5L5B - chains Q and R of the 28 polymer chains in the assembly; structure by X-ray diffraction, 2.80 A resolution.

Chain Q:
Name: Proteasome subunit alpha type-4
Organism: Saccharomyces cerevisiae (strain ATCC 204508 / S288c)
Notes: EC 3.4.25.1
UniProt: P40303 (PSA4_YEAST); residues -1 to 252 here correspond to UniProt positions 1-254 (UniProt number = residue number + 2)
Chain sequence (254 residues; each row starts with the number of its first residue; numbers below 1 keep their minus sign (Met-1 is residue -1)):
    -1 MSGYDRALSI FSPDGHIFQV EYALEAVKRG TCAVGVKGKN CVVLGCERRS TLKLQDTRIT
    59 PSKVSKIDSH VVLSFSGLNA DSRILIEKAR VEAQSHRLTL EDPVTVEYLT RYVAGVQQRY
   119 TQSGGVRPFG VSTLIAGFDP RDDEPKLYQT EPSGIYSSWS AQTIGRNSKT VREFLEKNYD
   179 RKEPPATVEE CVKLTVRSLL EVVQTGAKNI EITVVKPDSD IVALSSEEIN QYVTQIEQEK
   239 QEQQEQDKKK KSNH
Unresolved in the structure: -1 to 0, 241-252
UniProt features mapped onto this chain:
  - modified residue: Thr58 (Phosphothreonine)

Chain R:
Name: Proteasome subunit alpha type-5
Organism: Saccharomyces cerevisiae (strain ATCC 204508 / S288c)
Notes: EC 3.4.25.1
UniProt: P32379 (PSA5_YEAST); residues -7 to 252 here correspond to UniProt positions 1-260 (UniProt number = residue number + 8)
Chain sequence (260 residues; row label = number of the first residue in the row; numbers below 1 keep their minus sign (Met-7 is residue -7)):
    -7 MFLTRSEYDR GVSTFSPEGR LFQVEYSLEA IKLGSTAIGI ATKEGVVLGV EKRATSPLLE
    53 SDSIEKIVEI DRHIGCAMSG LTADARSMIE HARTAAVTHN LYYDEDINVE SLTQSVCDLA
   113 LRFGEGASGE ERLMSRPFGV ALLIAGHDAD DGYQLFHAEP SGTFYRYNAK AIGSGSEGAQ
   173 AELLNEWHSS LTLKEAELLV LKILKQVMEE KLDENNAQLS CITKQDGFKI YDNEKTAELI
   233 KELKEKEAAE SPEEADVEMS
Unresolved in the structure: -7 to 0, 118-124, 243-252

Chain Q / chain R interface:
Contacting residue pairs (62; chain Q residue first):
  Asp3(Q) - Glu117(R)
  Arg4(Q) - Glu117(R)
  Ala5(Q) - Val4(R)  hydrophobic
  Ala5(Q) - Glu117(R)  hydrogen bond (backbone-side chain)
  Ala5(Q) - Ser127(R)
  Ser7(Q) - Ser127(R)
  Ser7(Q) - Arg128(R)
  Ile8(Q) - Gln15(R)
  Phe9(Q) - Gln15(R)
  Phe9(Q) - Tyr18(R)  hydrophobic
  Phe9(Q) - Ser19(R)
  Phe9(Q) - Leu73(R)  hydrophobic
  Phe9(Q) - Arg128(R)
  Phe9(Q) - Pro129(R)
  Phe9(Q) - Gly131(R)
  Ser10(Q) - Tyr18(R)
  Pro11(Q) - Tyr18(R)  hydrophobic
  Pro11(Q) - Glu21(R)
  Asp12(Q) - Glu21(R)
  Gly13(Q) - Tyr18(R)
  Gly13(Q) - Glu21(R)
  Gly13(Q) - Ala22(R)
  His14(Q) - Leu25(R)
  Ile15(Q) - Leu73(R)  hydrophobic
  Ile15(Q) - Arg128(R)
  Lys35(Q) - Glu52(R)  salt bridge
  Gln116(Q) - Ala75(R)
  Gln116(Q) - Asp76(R)
  Gln116(Q) - Arg128(R)
  Thr119(Q) - Arg128(R)  hydrogen bond (backbone-side chain)
  Gln120(Q) - Met126(R)
  Gln120(Q) - Ser127(R)  hydrogen bond (backbone-backbone)
  Gln120(Q) - Arg128(R)
  Gln120(Q) - Pro129(R)
  Gln120(Q) - Phe130(R)
  Ser121(Q) - Ser127(R)
  Gly122(Q) - Ser127(R)
  Ser151(Q) - Ala75(R)
  Gly152(Q) - Ala75(R)
  Ile153(Q) - Thr74(R)
  Ile153(Q) - Ala75(R)  hydrophobic
  Ser155(Q) - Leu51(R)
  Ser155(Q) - Ser55(R)
  Ser156(Q) - Leu51(R)
  Ser156(Q) - Glu52(R)  hydrogen bond
  Ser156(Q) - Ser55(R)  hydrogen bond (backbone-side chain)
  Trp157(Q) - Ser48(R)
  Trp157(Q) - Leu50(R)
  Trp157(Q) - Leu51(R)
  Trp157(Q) - Glu52(R)
  Ser158(Q) - Leu50(R)  hydrogen bond (backbone-backbone)
  Ser158(Q) - Glu52(R)  hydrogen bond
  Ala159(Q) - Leu50(R)
  Leu173(Q) - Leu50(R)  hydrophobic
  Glu174(Q) - Ser48(R)  hydrogen bond
  Glu174(Q) - Pro49(R)
  Glu174(Q) - Leu50(R)
  Tyr177(Q) - Leu50(R)  hydrophobic
  Arg179(Q) - Pro49(R)  hydrogen bond (side chain-backbone)
  Arg179(Q) - Leu50(R)  hydrogen bond (side chain-backbone)
  Arg179(Q) - Leu51(R)  hydrogen bond (side chain-backbone)
  Arg179(Q) - Glu52(R)
Interface residues without a listed pair, chain R (27 interface residues in all): Asp1, Thr47, Ser79

In short:
30 residues of chain Q and 27 residues of chain R are in contact, with 11 hydrogen bonds and 1 salt bridge.
Among the polar pairs are Lys35(Q)-Glu52(R), Ala5(Q)-Glu117(R) and Thr119(Q)-Arg128(R).
Here chain Q is Proteasome subunit alpha type-4 and chain R is Proteasome subunit alpha type-5, both from
Saccharomyces cerevisiae (strain ATCC 204508 / S288c). Entry 5L5B (Yeast 20S proteasome with human beta5i
(1-138) and human beta6 (97-111; 118-133)) was determined by X-ray diffraction together with 5L52, 5L54, 5L55,
5L5A, 5L5D, 5L5E and 30 further entries from the same study.
